5JHS - chains F and G of the 28 polymer chains in the assembly; structure by X-ray diffraction, 3.00 A resolution.

Chain F:
Protein: Probable proteasome subunit alpha type-7
Organism: Saccharomyces cerevisiae (strain ATCC 204508 / S288c)
Notes: EC 3.4.25.1
UniProt: P21242 (PSA7_YEAST); residues -3 to 284 here correspond to UniProt positions 1-288 (UniProt number = residue number + 4)
Amino-acid sequence (288 residues; row label = number of the first residue in the row; numbers below 1 keep their minus sign (Met-3 is residue -3)):
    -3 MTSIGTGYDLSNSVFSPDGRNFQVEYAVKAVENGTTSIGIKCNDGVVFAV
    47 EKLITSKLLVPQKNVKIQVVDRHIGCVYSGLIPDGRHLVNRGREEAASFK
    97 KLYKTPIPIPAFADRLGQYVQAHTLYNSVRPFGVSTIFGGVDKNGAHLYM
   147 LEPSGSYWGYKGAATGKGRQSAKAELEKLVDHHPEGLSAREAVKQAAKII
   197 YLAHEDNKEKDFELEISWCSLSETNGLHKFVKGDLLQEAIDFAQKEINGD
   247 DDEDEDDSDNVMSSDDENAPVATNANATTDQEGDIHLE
Unresolved in the structure: -3 to 1, 245-284
Curated features (UniProtKB/Swiss-Prot):
  - modified residue: Thr-2 (N-acetylthreonine)

Chain G:
Protein: Proteasome subunit alpha type-1
Organism: Saccharomyces cerevisiae (strain ATCC 204508 / S288c)
Notes: EC 3.4.25.1
UniProt: P21243 (PSA1_YEAST); residues -8 to 243 here correspond to UniProt positions 1-252 (UniProt number = residue number + 9)
Amino-acid sequence (252 residues; numbered -8 to 243; the number before each row is that of its first residue; numbers below 1 keep their minus sign (Met-8 is residue -8)):
    -8 MSGAAAASAAGYDRHITIFSPEGRLYQVEYAFKATNQTNINSLAVRGKDC
    42 TVVISQKKVPDKLLDPTTVSYIFCISRTIGMVVNGPIPDARNAALRAKAE
    92 AAEFRYKYGYDMPCDVLAKRMANLSQIYTQRAYMRPLGVILTFVSVDEEL
   142 GPSIYKTDPAGYYVGYKATATGPKQQEITTNLENHFKKSKIDHINEESWE
   192 KVVEFAITHMIDALGTEFSKNDLEVGVATKDKFFTLSAENIEERLVAIAE
   242 QD
Unresolved in the structure: -8 to 1, 243
Metal / ion sites: Mg2+: Thr8, Tyr119, Arg122, Met125

How chain F and chain G interact:
Residue-residue contacts - 62 pairs, chain F then chain G:
  Thr2(F) with His6(G), hydrogen bond (backbone-side chain)
  Gly3(F) with His6(G)
  Tyr4(F) with Arg5(G); His6(G); Tyr21(G)
  Ser9(F) with Arg126(G)
  Val10(F) with His6(G); Gln18(G)
  Phe11(F) with Gln18(G), hydrogen bond (backbone-side chain); Tyr21(G); Ala22(G), hydrophobic; Ala25(G), hydrophobic; Arg126(G); Pro127(G); Gly129(G)
  Ser12(F) with Tyr21(G)
  Pro13(F) with Tyr21(G), hydrophobic; Lys24(G), hydrogen bond (backbone-side chain)
  Asp14(F) with Lys24(G)
  Gly15(F) with Tyr21(G); Ala25(G)
  Lys37(F) with Asp56(G), salt bridge
  Gln114(F) with Arg82(G), hydrogen bond (side chain-backbone); Asn83(G); Leu86(G)
  Gln117(F) with Pro79(G); Asp80(G); Asn83(G), hydrogen bond; Arg126(G), hydrogen bond
  Thr120(F) with Arg126(G), hydrogen bond (backbone-side chain)
  Leu121(F) with Tyr124(G); Arg126(G); Leu128(G), hydrophobic
  Tyr122(F) with Tyr124(G); Met125(G), hydrophobic
  Ser150(F) with Pro79(G)
  Gly151(F) with Pro79(G)
  Ser152(F) with Ile78(G); Pro79(G)
  Tyr153(F) with Arg82(G), hydrogen bond (backbone-side chain)
  Trp154(F) with Leu55(G), hydrophobic; Thr59(G); Val60(G), hydrophobic; Ser61(G); Tyr62(G); Ile78(G), hydrophobic; Arg82(G)
  Gly155(F) with Leu55(G); Asp56(G), hydrogen bond (backbone-backbone); Thr59(G), hydrogen bond (backbone-side chain)
  Tyr156(F) with Leu54(G); Leu55(G); Asp56(G)
  Lys157(F) with Lys53(G); Leu54(G), hydrogen bond (backbone-backbone); Leu55(G)
  Gly158(F) with Leu54(G)
  Leu172(F) with Leu54(G)
  Glu173(F) with Lys53(G); Leu54(G)
  Val176(F) with Leu54(G), hydrophobic
  Asp177(F) with Lys53(G), salt bridge
Also at the interface, not in a pair above, chain F (32 interface residues in all): Asp110, Tyr145, Lys169
Also at the interface, not in a pair above, chain G (29 interface residues in all): Asp52, Pro57

Overview:
Chain F and chain G form an interface of 32 and 29 residues respectively; the contacts include 11 hydrogen
bonds and 2 salt bridges. Polar contacts include Lys37(F)-Asp56(G), Asp177(F)-Lys53(G) and Thr2(F)-His6(G).
Thr8(G), Tyr119(G), Arg122(G) and Met125(G) coordinate Mg2+.
Here chain F is Probable proteasome subunit alpha type-7 and chain G is Proteasome subunit alpha type-1, both
from Saccharomyces cerevisiae (strain ATCC 204508 / S288c). Entry 5JHS (Yeast 20S proteasome in complex with
the peptidic epoxyketone inhibitor 15) was determined by X-ray diffraction (same publication as 5JHR).
